1UEJ - chain A; structure by X-ray diffraction, 2.61 A resolution.

== Chain A ==
Molecule: Uridine-cytidine kinase 2
Source organism: Homo sapiens
Notes: EC 2.7.1.48
Reference sequence: Q9BZX2 (UCK2_HUMAN); residue numbers follow UniProt; this construct covers 1-250
Amino-acid sequence (252 residues; each row starts with the number of its first residue; numbers below 1 keep their minus sign (Pro-1 is residue -1)):
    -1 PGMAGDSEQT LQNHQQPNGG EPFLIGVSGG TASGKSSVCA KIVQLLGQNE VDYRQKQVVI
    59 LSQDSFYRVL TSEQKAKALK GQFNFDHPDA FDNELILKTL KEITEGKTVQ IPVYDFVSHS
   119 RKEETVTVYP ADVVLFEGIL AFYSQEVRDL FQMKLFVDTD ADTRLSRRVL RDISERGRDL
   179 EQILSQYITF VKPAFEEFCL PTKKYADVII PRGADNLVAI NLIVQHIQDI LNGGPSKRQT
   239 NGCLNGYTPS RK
Unresolved in the structure: -1 to 18, 47-52, 230-250
Differences from the reference sequence: cloning artifact (-1 to 0)
Residues lining bound ligands: cytidine (CTN; 4-amino-1-beta-D-ribofuranosyl-2(1h)-pyrimidinone): Thr29, Asp62, Tyr65, Phe83, Asp84, Tyr112, Phe114, His117, Ile137, Arg166, Arg174, Arg176, Gln184, Val189
Swiss-Prot annotation at these positions:
  - binding site (ATP): Gly27 to Ser35, Asp213
  - binding site (substrate): Asp84, Tyr112, His117, Arg166, Arg176, Gln184
  - modified residue: Ala2 (N-acetylalanine)
What the authors report for this chain:
  - binding site for cytidine: Asp62, Tyr112, His117, Arg176
  - catalytic residues: Lys33, Asp62, Arg169, Arg174 (proposed by the authors, not directly observed)
  - conformationally variable residues (loop rearrangement, order/disorder transition): Asn47 to Arg52, His117

== In short ==
Bound to chain A: cytidine. UniProt lists 10 ATP-binding residues and 6 substrate-binding residues. The paper
reports catalytic residues Lys33, Asp62 and Arg169 among others; a binding site for cytidine at Asp62, Tyr112
and His117 among others.
Chain A is Uridine-cytidine kinase 2 (Homo sapiens); the structure, Crystal structure of human
uridine-cytidine kinase 2 complexed with a substrate, cytidine, was determined by X-ray diffraction together
with 1UDW, 1UEI, 1UFQ and 1UJ2 from the same study.
